Entry 6M18 (electron microscopy, 2.90 A resolution); this record covers chains A and B of the 4 polymer chains in the assembly.

Chain A:
Protein: Sodium-dependent neutral amino acid transporter B(0)AT1
Organism: Homo sapiens
UniProt: Q695T7 (S6A19_HUMAN); residues 2-634 here = UniProt positions 2-634
Amino-acid sequence (654 residues; each row starts with the number of its first residue; numbers below 1 keep their minus sign (Met-19 is residue -19)):
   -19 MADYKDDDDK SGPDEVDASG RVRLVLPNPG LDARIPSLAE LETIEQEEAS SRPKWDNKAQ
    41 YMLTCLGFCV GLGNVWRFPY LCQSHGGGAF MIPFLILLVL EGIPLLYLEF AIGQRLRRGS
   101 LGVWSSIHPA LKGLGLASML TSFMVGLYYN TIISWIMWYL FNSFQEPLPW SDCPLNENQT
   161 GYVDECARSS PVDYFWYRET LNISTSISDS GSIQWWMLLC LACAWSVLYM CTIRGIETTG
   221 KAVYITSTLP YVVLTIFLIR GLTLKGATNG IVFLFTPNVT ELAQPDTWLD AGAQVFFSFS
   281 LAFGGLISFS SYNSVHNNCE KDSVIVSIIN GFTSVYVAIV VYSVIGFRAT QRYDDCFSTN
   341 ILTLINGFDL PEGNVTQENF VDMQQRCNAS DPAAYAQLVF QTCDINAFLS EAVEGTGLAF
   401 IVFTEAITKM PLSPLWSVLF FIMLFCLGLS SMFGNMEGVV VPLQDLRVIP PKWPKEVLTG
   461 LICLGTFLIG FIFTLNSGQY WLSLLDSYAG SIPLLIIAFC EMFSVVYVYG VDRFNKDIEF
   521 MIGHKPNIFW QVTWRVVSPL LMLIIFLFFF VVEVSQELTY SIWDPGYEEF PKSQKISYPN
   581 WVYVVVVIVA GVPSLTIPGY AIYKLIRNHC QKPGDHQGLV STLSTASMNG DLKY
Not modelled in the structure: -19 to 4, 610-634
Cystine bridges: Cys153-Cys166, Cys336-Cys383
Covalently attached groups: N-acetylglucosamine (NAG) linked to Asn158, Asn182, Asn258, Asn354, Asn368
Sequence notes: initiating methionine (-19); expression tag (-18 to 1)
Residues lining bound ligands:
  - 1,2-diacyl-glycerol-3-sn-phosphate (3PH), molecule 1: Leu75, Leu78, Val79, Glu300, Lys301, Val304, Ile305, Ile308, Ile309, Gly311, Phe312, His524, Asn527, Phe529, Trp530
  - 1,2-diacyl-glycerol-3-sn-phosphate (3PH), molecule 2: Trp205, Ser206, Tyr209, Trp453, Glu456, Val457, Gly460, Cys463, Leu464, Phe467
Swiss-Prot annotation at these positions:
  - modified residue (Phosphoserine): Ser17, Ser627
  - glycosylation (N-linked (GlcNAc...) asparagine): Asn158, Asn182, Asn258, Asn354, Asn368

Chain B:
Protein: Angiotensin-converting enzyme 2
Organism: Homo sapiens
Notes: EC 3.4.17.23, 3.4.17.-
UniProt: Q9BYF1 (ACE2_HUMAN); the construct has insertions or renumbered stretches relative to UniProt, so the offset changes along the chain: -6 to 9 = UniProt 2-17; 18-805 = UniProt 18-805
Amino-acid sequence (814 residues; each row starts with the number of its first residue; numbers below 1 keep their minus sign (Met-8 is residue -8)):
    -8 MRSSSSWLLL SLVAVTAAWS HPQFEKQSTI EEQAKTFLDK FNHEAEDLFY QSSLASWNYN
    52 TNITEENVQN MNNAGDKWSA FLKEQSTLAQ MYPLQEIQNL TVKLQLQALQ QNGSSVLSED
   112 KSKRLNTILN TMSTIYSTGK VCNPDNPQEC LLLEPGLNEI MANSLDYNER LWAWESWRSE
   172 VGKQLRPLYE EYVVLKNEMA RANHYEDYGD YWRGDYEVNG VDGYDYSRGQ LIEDVEHTFE
   232 EIKPLYEHLH AYVRAKLMNA YPSYISPIGC LPAHLLGDMW GRFWTNLYSL TVPFGQKPNI
   292 DVTDAMVDQA WDAQRIFKEA EKFFVSVGLP NMTQGFWENS MLTDPGNVQK AVCHPTAWDL
   352 GKGDFRILMC TKVTMDDFLT AHHEMGHIQY DMAYAAQPFL LRNGANEGFH EAVGEIMSLS
   412 AATPKHLKSI GLLSPDFQED NETEINFLLK QALTIVGTLP FTYMLEKWRW MVFKGEIPKD
   472 QWMKKWWEMK REIVGVVEPV PHDETYCDPA SLFHVSNDYS FIRYYTRTLY QFQFQEALCQ
   532 AAKHEGPLHK CDISNSTEAG QKLFNMLRLG KSEPWTLALE NVVGAKNMNV RPLLNYFEPL
   592 FTWLKDQNKN SFVGWSTDWS PYADQSIKVR ISLKSALGDK AYEWNDNEMY LFRSSVAYAM
   652 RQYFLKVKNQ MILFGEEDVR VANLKPRISF NFFVTAPKNV SDIIPRTEVE KAIRMSRSRI
   712 NDAFRLNDNS LEFLGIQPTL GPPNQPPVSI WLIVFGVVMG VIVVGIVILI FTGIRDRKKK
   772 NKARSGENPY ASIDISKGEN NPGFQNTDDV QTSF
Not modelled in the structure: -8 to 19, 769-805
Cystine bridges: Cys133-Cys141, Cys344-Cys361, Cys530-Cys542
Covalently attached groups: N-acetylglucosamine (NAG) linked to Asn53, Asn90, Asn103, Asn322, Asn432, Asn546, Asn690
Sequence notes: initiating methionine (-8); expression tag (-7); insertion (10-17)
Residues lining bound ligands: Zn2+ (ZN): Pro346, His374, Glu375, His378, Glu402
Swiss-Prot annotation at these positions:
  - region: Asp30 to Tyr41 (Interaction with SARS-CoV spike glycoprotein), Met82 to Pro84 (Interaction with SARS-CoV spike glycoprotein), Lys353 to Arg357 (Interaction with SARS-CoV spike glycoprotein), Arg652 to Lys659 (Essential for cleavage by ADAM17), Arg697 to Arg716 (Essential for cleavage by TMPRSS11D and TMPRSS2)
  - motif: Glu778 to Ile786 (LIR), Tyr781 to Asp785 (SH2-binding), Tyr781 to Ile784 (Endocytic sorting signal), Asn792 to Phe795 (PTB), Thr803 to Phe805 (PDZ-binding)
  - active site: Glu375 (Proton acceptor), His505 (Proton donor)
  - binding site (chloride): Arg169, Trp477, Lys481
  - binding site (substrate): Arg273, His345, Pro346, Tyr515
  - binding site (Zn(2+)): His374, His378, Glu402
  - modified residue: Tyr781 (Phosphotyrosine), Ser783 (Phosphoserine)
  - glycosylation (N-linked (GlcNAc...) asparagine): Asn53, Asn90, Asn103, Asn322, Asn432, Asn546, Asn690
  - cross-link: Lys788 (Glycyl lysine isopeptide (Lys-Gly) (interchain with G-Cter in ubiquitin))
From the paper describing this entry:
  - self-association interface (contacts with another copy of this molecule); pairs are residue here / residue on that copy: Gln139-Gln175, Arg652-Tyr641 (cation-pi contact), Arg652-Asn638 (hydrogen bond), Gln653-Glu639, Ser709-Arg716 (hydrogen bond), Arg710-Tyr633 (cation-pi contact), Arg710-Glu639 (hydrogen bond), Asp713-Arg716 (hydrogen bond), Asn636, Gln653, Arg697, Arg708

How chain A and chain B interact:
Contacting residue pairs (42; chain A residue first):
  Trp138(A) - Trp742(B)  hydrophobic
  Phe141(A) - Trp742(B)
  Phe141(A) - Val745(B)  hydrophobic
  Phe141(A) - Phe746(B)  hydrophobic
  Asn142(A) - Trp742(B)
  Phe144(A) - Val745(B)  hydrophobic
  Gln145(A) - Ile741(B)
  Leu155(A) - Gly732(B)
  Leu155(A) - Pro734(B)
  Gln159(A) - Thr730(B)
  Gln159(A) - Pro733(B)
  Trp196(A) - Trp742(B)  hydrophobic
  Leu199(A) - Phe746(B)
  Ser206(A) - Met750(B)
  Ser206(A) - Ile753(B)
  Ser206(A) - Ile757(B)
  Val207(A) - Ile753(B)  hydrophobic
  Tyr209(A) - Ile757(B)  hydrophobic
  Met210(A) - Ile753(B)  hydrophobic
  Met210(A) - Gly756(B)
  Met210(A) - Ile757(B)  hydrophobic
  Met210(A) - Leu760(B)
  Ile213(A) - Leu760(B)  hydrophobic
  Arg214(A) - Leu760(B)  hydrogen bond (side chain-backbone)
  Arg214(A) - Thr763(B)
  Arg214(A) - Gly764(B)
  Ile345(A) - Arg678(B)  hydrogen bond (backbone-side chain)
  Asn346(A) - Arg621(B)  hydrogen bond
  Asn346(A) - Arg678(B)
  Asp349(A) - Lys676(B)  salt bridge
  Asp349(A) - Pro677(B)
  Asp349(A) - Arg678(B)
  Asp349(A) - Ser680(B)  hydrogen bond
  Leu350(A) - Arg678(B)
  Glu352(A) - Ile622(B)
  Glu352(A) - Ser623(B)  hydrogen bond
  Glu352(A) - Leu624(B)  hydrogen bond (side chain-backbone)
  Glu352(A) - Lys625(B)  hydrogen bond (side chain-backbone)
  Glu352(A) - Ser626(B)  hydrogen bond (side chain-backbone)
  Glu352(A) - Arg678(B)  salt bridge
  Pro454(A) - Arg768(B)
  Glu456(A) - Arg768(B)  salt bridge
Other interface residues (no listed pair), chain A (26 interface residues in all): Trp195, Cys203, Pro351, Gly353
Other interface residues (no listed pair), chain B (30 interface residues in all): Lys619, Gln736, Val749, Ile761

Overview:
The interface between chain A and chain B involves 26 residues on one side and 30 on the other, with 8
hydrogen bonds and 3 salt bridges. Polar contacts include Asp349(A)-Lys676(B), Glu352(A)-Arg678(B) and
Glu456(A)-Arg768(B). Bound to chain A: 1,2-diacyl-glycerol-3-sn-phosphate. Ligands of chain B: Zn2+. From the
paper: a self-association interface involving Gln139(B), Asn636(B) and Arg652(B) among others.
Here chain A is Sodium-dependent neutral amino acid transporter B(0)AT1 and chain B is Angiotensin-converting
enzyme 2, both from Homo sapiens. Entry 6M18 (ACE2-B0AT1 complex) was determined by electron microscopy,
deposited together with 6M17 and 6M1D.
